4NRK - chains B and E of the 6 polymer chains in the assembly; structure by X-ray diffraction, 2.63 A resolution.

== Chain B ==
Molecule: Hemagglutinin HA2 chain
Organism: Influenza B virus
UniProt: P03460 (HEMA_INBLE); residues 1-176 here correspond to UniProt positions 362-537 (UniProt number = residue number + 361)
Sequence (182 residues; row label = number of the first residue in the row):
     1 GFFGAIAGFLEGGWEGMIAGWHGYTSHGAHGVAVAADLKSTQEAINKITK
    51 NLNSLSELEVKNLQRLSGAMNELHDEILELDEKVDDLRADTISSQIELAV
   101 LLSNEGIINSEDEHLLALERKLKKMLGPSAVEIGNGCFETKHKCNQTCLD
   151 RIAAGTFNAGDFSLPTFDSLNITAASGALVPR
Not modelled in the structure: 169-182
Disulfides: Cys144-Cys148
Covalently attached groups: N-acetylglucosamine (NAG) linked to Asn145
Construct notes: conflict Ser54 (Tyr415 in P03460); expression tag (177-182)
Swiss-Prot annotation at these positions:
  - glycosylation (N-linked (GlcNAc...) asparagine): Asn145, Asn171

== Chain E ==
Molecule: Hemagglutinin HA1 chain
Organism: Influenza B virus
UniProt: P03460 (HEMA_INBLE); residues 1-346 here correspond to UniProt positions 16-361 (UniProt number = residue number + 15)
Sequence (346 residues; numbered 1 to 346; the number before each row is that of its first residue):
     1 DRICTGITSSNSPHVVKTATQGEVNVTGVIPLTTTPTRSHFANLKGTQTR
    51 GKLCPNCFNCTDLDVALGRPKCMGNIPSAKVSILHEVKPVTSGCYPIMHD
   101 RTKIRQLPNLLRGYENIRLSTSNVINTETAPGGPYKVGTSGSCPNVTNGN
   151 GFFNTMAWVIPKDNNKIAINPVTVEVPYICSEGEDQITVWGFHSDDKTQM
   201 ERLYGDSNPQKFTSSANGVTTHYVSQIGGFPNQTEDEGLKQSGRIVVDYM
   251 VQKPGKTGTIVYQRGILLPQKVWCASGRSKVIKGSLPLIGEADCLHEKYG
   301 GLNKSKPYYTGEHAKAIGNCPIWVKTPLKLANGTKYRPPAKLLKER
Not modelled in the structure: 341-346
Disulfides: Cys54-Cys57, Cys60-Cys72, Cys94-Cys143, Cys180-Cys274, Cys294-Cys320
Covalently attached groups: N-acetylglucosamine (NAG) linked to Asn25, Asn59, Asn145, Asn232, Asn303, Asn332
Construct notes: conflict Arg38 (Lys53 in P03460), Ile76 (Thr91 in P03460), Val90 (Ala105 in P03460), Thr147 (Ala162 in P03460), Ile167 (Thr182 in P03460); engineered mutation Tyr95 (Phe110 in P03460)
Swiss-Prot annotation at these positions:
  - site: Arg346 (Cleavage)
  - glycosylation (N-linked (GlcNAc...) asparagine): Asn25, Asn59, Asn165, Asn232, Asn303, Asn332

== Interface between chain B and chain E ==
Residue-residue contacts (10; chain B residue first):
  Lys47(B) with Thr20(E)
  Lys50(B) with Ala19(E); Thr20(E); Gln21(E); Gly22(E)
  Asn51(B) with Ala19(E), hydrogen bond (backbone-backbone)
  Ser54(B) with Ala19(E)
  Glu57(B) with Lys17(E), salt bridge
  Glu59(B) with Lys325(E), hydrogen bond (backbone-side chain)
  Asp168(B) with Arg2(E)
Other interface residues (no listed pair), chain B (9 interface residues in all): Asn46, Phe167
Other interface residues (no listed pair), chain E (8 interface residues in all): Thr18

== Summary ==
9 residues of chain B face 8 of chain E across their interface, with 2 hydrogen bonds and 1 salt bridge. Polar
contacts include Glu57(B)-Lys17(E), Glu59(B)-Lys325(E) and Asn51(B)-Ala19(E). N-acetylglucosamine is
covalently linked to Asn145(B).
Chain B is Hemagglutinin HA2 chain and chain E is Hemagglutinin HA1 chain, both from Influenza B virus; the
structure, Structure of hemagglutinin with F95Y mutation of influenza virus B/Lee/40 complex with LSTc, was
determined by X-ray diffraction together with 4NRJ and 4NRL from the same study.
